PDB entry 6UWE | X-ray diffraction, 1.60 A resolution | chains A and D

Chain A (and D):
Molecule: thiocyanate dehydrogenase
From: Thioalkalivibrio paradoxus ARh 1
Notes: chain D of this document is another copy of the same molecule, construct and numbering; everything in this record applies to it too
UniProtKB: W0DP94 (W0DP94_9GAMM); residues 82-548 here = UniProt positions 82-548
Chain sequence (471 residues; row label = number of the first residue in the row):
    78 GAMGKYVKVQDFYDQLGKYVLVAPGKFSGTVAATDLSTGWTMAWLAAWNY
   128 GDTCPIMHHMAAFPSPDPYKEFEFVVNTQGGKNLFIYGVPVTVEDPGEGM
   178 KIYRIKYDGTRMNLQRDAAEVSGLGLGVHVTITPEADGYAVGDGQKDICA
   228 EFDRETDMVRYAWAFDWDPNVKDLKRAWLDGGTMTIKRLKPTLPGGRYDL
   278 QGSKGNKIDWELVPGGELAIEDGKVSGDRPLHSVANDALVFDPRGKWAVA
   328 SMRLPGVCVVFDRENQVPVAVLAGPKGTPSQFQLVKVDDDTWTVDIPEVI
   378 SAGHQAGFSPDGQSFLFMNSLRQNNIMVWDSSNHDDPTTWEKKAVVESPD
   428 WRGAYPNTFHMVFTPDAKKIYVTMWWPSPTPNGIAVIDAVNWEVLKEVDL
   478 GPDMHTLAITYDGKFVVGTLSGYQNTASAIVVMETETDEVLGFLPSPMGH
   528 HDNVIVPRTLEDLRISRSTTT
Unresolved in the structure: 78-81
Differences from the reference sequence: expression tag (78-81)
Ion coordination: Cu ion site 1: His-135, His-528; Cu ion site 2 near His-136 (its only coordinating residue here); Cu ion site 3: His-206, Asp-314, His-381; Cu ion site 4 near His-309 (its only coordinating residue here); Cu ion site 5 near His-411 (its only coordinating residue here); Cu ion site 6: His-437, His-482
What the authors report for this chain:
  - Cu ion coordination: His-135, His-136, His-206, His-309, Asp-314, His-381, His-411, His-437, His-482, His-528
  - contacts within the chain: Lys-103/Glu-288 (hydrogen bond)
  - catalytic residues: Lys-103, His-136, Glu-288 (from molecular simulation)
  - mutagenesis - H136A, E288A: abolished catalytic activity
  - mutagenesis - H136A, E288A: unchanged binding to Cu ion

Interface between chain A and chain D:
Pairs across the interface (144; chain A residue first):
  Lys-82(A) with Glu-513(D), salt bridge
  Tyr-83(A) with Gln-92(D); Phe-492(D), hydrophobic; Glu-511(D); Glu-513(D), hydrogen bond; Leu-518(D), hydrophobic
  Val-84(A) with Phe-89(D); Gln-92(D), hydrogen bond (backbone-side chain); Leu-518(D)
  Lys-85(A) with Leu-518(D)
  Val-86(A) with Val-86(D), hydrophobic; Phe-89(D); Leu-518(D), hydrogen bond (backbone-backbone); Gly-519(D); Phe-520(D)
  Gln-87(A) with Leu-518(D)
  Asp-88(A) with Val-84(D)
  Phe-89(A) with Val-84(D); Val-86(D)
  Tyr-90(A) with Phe-520(D), hydrogen bond (side chain-backbone); Leu-521(D); Pro-522(D)
  Gln-92(A) with Tyr-83(D); Val-84(D), hydrogen bond (side chain-backbone)
  Phe-104(A) with Trp-121(D); Ala-123(D); Trp-125(D), hydrogen bond (backbone-side chain); Asn-126(D), hydrogen bond (backbone-side chain)
  Ser-105(A) with Thr-107(D); Trp-121(D); Ala-123(D); Trp-125(D)
  Gly-106(A) with Trp-125(D)
  Thr-107(A) with Ser-105(D)
  Ala-109(A) with Pro-524(D), hydrophobic
  Thr-111(A) with Pro-522(D)
  Thr-115(A) with Phe-520(D)
  Gly-116(A) with Leu-521(D); Pro-522(D)
  Trp-117(A) with Leu-477(D); Pro-479(D); Leu-497(D), hydrophobic; Ala-504(D), hydrophobic; Ser-505(D); Ala-506(D), hydrophobic; Phe-520(D)
  Thr-118(A) with Ala-504(D); Ser-505(D), hydrogen bond (backbone-backbone); Pro-522(D); Ser-523(D), hydrogen bond (side chain-backbone); Pro-524(D)
  Met-119(A) with Thr-503(D); Ala-504(D), hydrogen bond (backbone-backbone)
  Trp-121(A) with Phe-104(D), hydrophobic; Ser-105(D); Gln-501(D); Ser-505(D), hydrogen bond; Pro-524(D); Met-525(D); Gly-526(D)
  Ala-123(A) with Phe-104(D)
  Trp-125(A) with Phe-104(D), hydrogen bond (side chain-backbone); Ser-105(D); Gly-106(D); Thr-130(D); Cys-131(D), hydrophobic; Pro-132(D); Leu-161(D), hydrophobic; Val-170(D)
  Asn-126(A) with Phe-104(D); Val-166(D); Val-168(D); Thr-169(D), hydrogen bond (backbone-backbone)
  Tyr-127(A) with Val-166(D); Pro-167(D); Thr-169(D), hydrogen bond (backbone-side chain)
  Gly-128(A) with Thr-169(D); Val-170(D)
  Cys-131(A) with Trp-125(D), hydrophobic
  Pro-132(A) with Trp-125(D)
  Ile-133(A) with Trp-125(D), hydrophobic
  Leu-161(A) with Trp-125(D), hydrophobic
  Val-166(A) with Asn-126(D); Tyr-127(D)
  Pro-167(A) with Tyr-127(D)
  Val-168(A) with Asn-126(D)
  Thr-169(A) with Asn-126(D), hydrogen bond (backbone-backbone); Tyr-127(D), hydrogen bond (side chain-backbone); Gly-128(D), hydrogen bond (backbone-backbone)
  Val-170(A) with Trp-125(D); Asn-126(D); Gly-128(D)
  Thr-187(A) with Asn-502(D); Thr-503(D), hydrogen bond (backbone-side chain)
  Arg-188(A) with Asn-502(D)
  Leu-477(A) with Trp-117(D)
  Gly-478(A) with Trp-117(D)
  Pro-479(A) with Trp-117(D)
  Phe-492(A) with Tyr-83(D), hydrophobic
  Leu-497(A) with Trp-117(D), hydrophobic
  Gln-501(A) with Trp-121(D)
  Asn-502(A) with Thr-187(D); Arg-188(D)
  Thr-503(A) with Met-119(D); Ala-120(D); Thr-187(D), hydrogen bond (side chain-backbone)
  Ala-504(A) with Trp-117(D), hydrophobic; Thr-118(D); Met-119(D), hydrogen bond (backbone-backbone)
  Ser-505(A) with Trp-117(D); Thr-118(D), hydrogen bond (backbone-backbone); Trp-121(D), hydrogen bond
  Ala-506(A) with Trp-117(D), hydrophobic
  Glu-511(A) with Tyr-83(D)
  Glu-513(A) with Lys-82(D), salt bridge; Tyr-83(D), hydrogen bond
  Leu-518(A) with Tyr-83(D), hydrophobic; Val-84(D); Lys-85(D); Val-86(D), hydrogen bond (backbone-backbone); Gln-87(D)
  Gly-519(A) with Val-86(D)
  Phe-520(A) with Val-86(D); Tyr-90(D), hydrogen bond (backbone-side chain); Thr-115(D); Gly-116(D); Trp-117(D)
  Leu-521(A) with Tyr-90(D); Gly-116(D); Pro-522(D), hydrophobic
  Pro-522(A) with Tyr-90(D); Thr-111(D); Gly-116(D); Thr-118(D); Pro-522(D)
  Ser-523(A) with Thr-118(D), hydrogen bond (backbone-side chain)
  Pro-524(A) with Ala-109(D), hydrophobic; Thr-118(D); Trp-121(D); Pro-524(D); Met-525(D), hydrophobic
  Met-525(A) with Trp-121(D), hydrogen bond (backbone-side chain); Pro-524(D), hydrophobic
  Gly-526(A) with Trp-121(D)
Other interface residues (no listed pair), chain A (66 interface residues in all): Gly-102, Ala-120, Thr-130, Met-189, Glu-516, Val-517
Other interface residues (no listed pair), chain D (66 interface residues in all): Asp-88, Gly-102, Ile-133, Met-189, Gly-478, Lys-491, Val-517

Summary:
The chain A/chain D interface involves 66 residues from each chain, with 27 hydrogen bonds and 2 salt bridges.
Polar pairs include Lys-82(A)/Glu-513(D), Tyr-83(A)/Glu-513(D) and Val-84(A)/Gln-92(D). His-135(A) and
His-528(A) form the Cu ion site 1. The paper reports catalytic residues Lys-103(A), His-136(A) and Glu-288(A);
H136A and E288A of chain A abolish catalytic activity.
Chain A and chain D are both thiocyanate dehydrogenase (Thioalkalivibrio paradoxus ARh 1); the structure,
Crystal structure of recombinant thiocyanate dehydrogenase from Thioalkalivibrio paradoxus saturated with
copper, was determined by X-ray diffraction (same publication as 6SJI, 6G50 and 6I3Q).
